1DZ5 - chains A and D of the 4 polymer chains in the assembly; structure by solution NMR.

[Chain A]
Name: U1 small nuclear ribonucleoprotein A
Organism: Homo sapiens
Reference sequence: P09012 (RU1A_HUMAN); residues 1-101 here correspond to UniProt positions 2-102 (UniProt number = residue number + 1)
Chain sequence (101 residues; each row starts with the number of its first residue):
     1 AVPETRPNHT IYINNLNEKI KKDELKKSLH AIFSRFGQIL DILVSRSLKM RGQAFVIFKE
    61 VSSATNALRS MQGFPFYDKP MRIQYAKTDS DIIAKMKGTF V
Sequence notes: engineered mutation His30 (Tyr31 in P09012), Arg35 (Gln36 in P09012)
Swiss-Prot annotation at these positions:
  - modified residue: Ala1 (N-acetylalanine), Lys59 (N6-acetyllysine)

[Chain D]
Molecule: 22-nt RNA strand
Notes: fragment: 3' utr polyadenylation inhibition element
Sequence (22 nucleotides; numbered 34 to 55; the number before each row is that of its first residue):
    34 GAGACAUUGC ACCCGGAGUC UC

[How chain A and chain D interact]
Contacting residue pairs (33; chain A residue first):
  Thr5(A) - C43(D)  base contact
  Tyr12(A) - C43(D)  base contact
  Asn14(A) - G42(D)  base contact
  Asn15(A) - U41(D)  base contact
  Asn15(A) - G42(D)  base contact
  Glu18(A) - U40(D)  base contact
  Leu43(A) - A44(D)  sugar contact
  Leu43(A) - C45(D)  sugar contact
  Leu48(A) - A39(D)  base contact
  Leu48(A) - U40(D)  sugar contact
  Lys49(A) - G42(D)  sugar contact
  Met50(A) - A44(D)  sugar contact
  Arg51(A) - A39(D)  base contact
  Arg51(A) - U40(D)  base contact
  Arg51(A) - G42(D)  base contact
  Gly52(A) - G42(D)  base contact
  Gln53(A) - G42(D)  base contact
  Phe55(A) - C43(D)  sugar contact
  Phe55(A) - A44(D)  base contact
  Ile57(A) - A44(D)  base contact
  Lys79(A) - U41(D)  base contact
  Tyr85(A) - C43(D)  base contact
  Ala86(A) - C43(D)  base contact
  Ala86(A) - A44(D)  base contact
  Lys87(A) - C43(D)  base contact
  Thr88(A) - C43(D)  sugar contact
  Thr88(A) - A44(D)  base contact
  Thr88(A) - C45(D)  base contact
  Asp89(A) - A44(D)  base contact
  Asp89(A) - C45(D)  base contact
  Ser90(A) - A44(D)  base contact
  Ser90(A) - C45(D)  base contact
  Asp91(A) - C45(D)  base contact
Interface residues without a listed pair, chain A (24 interface residues in all): Thr10, Leu16

[Summary]
24 residues of chain A and 7 residues of chain D are in contact.
Chain A is U1 small nuclear ribonucleoprotein A (Homo sapiens) and chain D is a 22-nt RNA strand; the
structure, The NMR structure of the 38KDa U1A protein-PIE RNA complex reveals the basis of cooperativity in
..., was determined by solution NMR.
